PDB entry 6WI3 | X-ray diffraction, 2.35 A resolution | chains A and F

== Chain A ==
Name: Histone deacetylase 2
Source organism: Homo sapiens
Notes: EC 3.5.1.98
Reference sequence: Q92769 (HDAC2_HUMAN); residues 6-389 here correspond to UniProt positions 2-385 (UniProt number = residue number - 4)
Chain sequence (385 residues; row label = number of the first residue in the row):
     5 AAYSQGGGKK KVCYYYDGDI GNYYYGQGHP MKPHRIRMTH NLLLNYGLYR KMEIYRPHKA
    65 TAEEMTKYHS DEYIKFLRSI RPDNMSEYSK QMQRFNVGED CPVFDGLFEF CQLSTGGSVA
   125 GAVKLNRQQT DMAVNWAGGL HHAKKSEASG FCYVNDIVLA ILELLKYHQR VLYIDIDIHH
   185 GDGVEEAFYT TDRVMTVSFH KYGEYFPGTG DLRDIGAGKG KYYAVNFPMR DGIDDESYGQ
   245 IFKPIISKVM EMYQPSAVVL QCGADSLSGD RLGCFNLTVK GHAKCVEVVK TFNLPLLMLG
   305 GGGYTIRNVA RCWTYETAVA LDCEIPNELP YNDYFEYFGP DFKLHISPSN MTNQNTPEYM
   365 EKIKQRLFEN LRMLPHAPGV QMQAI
Unresolved in the structure: 5-7, 380-389
Sequence notes: expression tag (5)
Bound ions: Na+ site 1: Asp179, Asp181, His183, Ser202, Phe203; Zn2+: Asp181, His183, Asp269 (shared with U2M_500(F) of chain F); Na+ site 2: Phe192, Thr195, Val198
Ligand contacts: N-cyclohexyltaurine (NHE; 2-[N-cyclohexylamino]ethane sulfonic acid): Tyr59, Val127, Lys128, Arg131
Swiss-Prot annotation at these positions:
  - active site: His146
  - binding site (1D-myo-inositol 1,4,5,6-tetrakisphosphate): Gly32, Lys36, Arg275
  - binding site (Ca(2+)): Asp179, Asp181, His183, Phe192, Thr195, Val198, Ser202, Phe203, Tyr227
  - binding site (Zn(2+)): Asp181, His183, Asp269
  - modified residue: Lys79 (N6-acetyllysine), Lys225 (N6-acetyllysine), Cys266 (S-nitrosocysteine), Cys278 (S-nitrosocysteine)
  - cross-link: Lys79 (Glycyl lysine isopeptide (Lys-Gly) (interchain with G-Cter in SUMO2))

== Chain F ==
Name: (SHA)W(DTH)DN(DSN)(DME)(DAS)K peptide macrocycle
Chain sequence (9 residues; numbered 500 to 508; the number before each row is that of its first residue):
   500 XWTDNSMDK
Modified / non-standard residues: U2M ((2S)-2-amino-7-sulfanylheptanoic acid) at position 500; Thr502 (D-threonine; DTH); Ser505 (D-serine; DSN); Met506 (D-methionine; MED); Asp507 (D-aspartic acid; DAS)
Covalent attachments: covalent link U2M_500-Lys508
Bound ions: Zn2+: U2M_500 (shared with Asp181(A), His183(A), Asp269(A) of chain A)

== How chain A and chain F interact ==
Residue-residue contacts - 19 pairs, chain A then chain F:
  Gly32(A) - Trp501(F)
  His33(A) - Trp501(F)
  Pro34(A) - Trp501(F)
  Glu103(A) - Lys508(F)
  Asp104(A) - U2M_500(F)
  Asp104(A) - Trp501(F)  hydrogen bond (side chain-backbone)
  His145(A) - U2M_500(F)
  His146(A) - U2M_500(F)
  Gly154(A) - U2M_500(F)
  Phe155(A) - U2M_500(F)
  Phe155(A) - Trp501(F)  hydrophobic
  Asp181(A) - U2M_500(F)
  His183(A) - U2M_500(F)
  Phe210(A) - U2M_500(F)
  Phe210(A) - Lys508(F)
  Asp269(A) - U2M_500(F)
  Leu276(A) - U2M_500(F)
  Gly306(A) - U2M_500(F)
  Tyr308(A) - U2M_500(F)
Interface residues without a listed pair, chain A (18 interface residues in all): Gln31, Arg275
Interface residues without a listed pair, chain F (4 interface residues in all): Met506

== Summary ==
The interface between chain A and chain F involves 18 residues on one side and 4 on the other; the contacts
include 1 hydrogen bond. The hydrogen-bonded pair is Asp104(A)-Trp501(F). Ligands of chain A:
N-cyclohexyltaurine.
Chain A is Histone deacetylase 2 (Homo sapiens) and chain F is (SHA)W(DTH)DN(DSN)(DME)(DAS)K peptide
macrocycle; the structure, Histone deacetylases complex with peptide macrocycles, was determined by X-ray
diffraction (same publication as 6WSJ, 6WHN, 6WHO, 6WHQ and 6WHZ).
